Entry 5F8R (X-ray diffraction, 2.44 A resolution); this record covers chains A and C.

[Chain A]
Name: Adhesin binding fucosylated histo-blood group antigen, Adhesin
Organism: Helicobacter pylori
Reference sequence: chimeric construct of O52269, Q6DSZ5: residues 25-197 from O52269 (O52269_HELPX) positions 45-217 (UniProt number = residue number + 20); residues 198-206 from Q6DSZ5 positions 67-75 (UniProt number = residue number - 131); residues 207-460 from O52269 (O52269_HELPX) positions 227-480 (UniProt number = residue number + 20)
Amino-acid sequence (466 residues; row label = number of the first residue in the row):
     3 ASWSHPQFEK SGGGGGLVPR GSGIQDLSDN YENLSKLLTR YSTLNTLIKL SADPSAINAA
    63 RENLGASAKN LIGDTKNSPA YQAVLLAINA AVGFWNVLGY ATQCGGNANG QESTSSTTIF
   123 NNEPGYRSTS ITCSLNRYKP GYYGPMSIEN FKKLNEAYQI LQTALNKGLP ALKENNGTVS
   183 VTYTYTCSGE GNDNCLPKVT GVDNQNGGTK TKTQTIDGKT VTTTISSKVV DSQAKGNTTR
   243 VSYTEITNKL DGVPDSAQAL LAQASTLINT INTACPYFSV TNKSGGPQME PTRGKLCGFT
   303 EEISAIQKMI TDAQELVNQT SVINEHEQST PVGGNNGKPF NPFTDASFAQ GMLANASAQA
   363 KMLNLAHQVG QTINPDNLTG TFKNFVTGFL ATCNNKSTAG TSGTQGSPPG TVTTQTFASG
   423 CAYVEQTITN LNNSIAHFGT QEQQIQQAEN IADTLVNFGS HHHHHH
Disordered / not traced: 3-34, 218-219, 399-407, 463-468
Sequence notes: expression tag (3-24, 461-468)
Disulfides: Cys-106/Cys-135, Cys-189/Cys-197, Cys-277/Cys-299, Cys-395/Cys-423
From the paper describing this entry:
  - specificity-determining residues: Leu-198
  - specificity-determining residues: Asp-233, Ser-234 (proposed by the authors, not directly observed)
  - mutagenesis - C189A/C197A: abolished binding to Leb

[Chain C]
Name: Nanobody Nb-ER19
Organism: Lama glama
Notes: antibody fragment or engineered binder
Amino-acid sequence (120 residues; numbered 2 to 121; the number before each row is that of its first residue):
     2 QVQLQESGGG LVQPGGSLRL SCAASGSIFS GNVMGWYRQA PGKLREWVAA ITPQGVPNYA
    62 DSVKGRFTIS RDNAKNMLYL QMSSLKPEDT ALYYCNRLPN YRSWGQGTQV TVSSHHHHHH
Disordered / not traced: 2, 116-121
Disulfides: Cys-23/Cys-96

[How chain A and chain C interact]
Pairs across the interface - 41 pairs, chain A then chain C:
  Thr-45(A) with Gln-40(C); Leu-45(C)
  Thr-48(A) with Gly-43(C); Leu-45(C)
  Leu-52(A) with Leu-45(C), hydrophobic
  Leu-365(A) with Pro-100(C), hydrophobic
  Asn-366(A) with Pro-100(C)
  His-369(A) with Asn-33(C), hydrogen bond; Pro-100(C)
  Gln-373(A) with Ser-31(C); Gly-32(C), hydrogen bond (side chain-backbone); Asn-33(C), hydrogen bond
  Asn-376(A) with Gly-32(C)
  Asp-378(A) with Ser-31(C); Gly-32(C)
  Asn-379(A) with Ser-31(C), hydrogen bond
  Thr-431(A) with Gln-55(C), hydrogen bond
  Asn-434(A) with Val-34(C); Thr-53(C); Pro-54(C)
  Asn-435(A) with Thr-53(C)
  Ile-437(A) with Leu-99(C); Pro-100(C)
  Ala-438(A) with Val-34(C), hydrophobic; Ala-51(C); Asn-59(C), hydrogen bond (backbone-side chain)
  His-439(A) with Asn-59(C)
  Gly-441(A) with Trp-48(C); Leu-99(C)
  Thr-442(A) with Trp-48(C)
  Glu-444(A) with Tyr-38(C); Leu-99(C); Pro-100(C); Asn-101(C), hydrogen bond (side chain-backbone)
  Gln-445(A) with Tyr-38(C); Arg-46(C), hydrogen bond; Asn-101(C), hydrogen bond
  Gln-448(A) with Arg-46(C), hydrogen bond; Asn-101(C), hydrogen bond
  Gln-449(A) with Leu-45(C); Arg-46(C), hydrogen bond (side chain-backbone)
Other interface residues (no listed pair), chain A (23 interface residues in all): Leu-49
Other interface residues (no listed pair), chain C (20 interface residues in all): Lys-44, Arg-98

[Summary]
23 residues of chain A and 20 residues of chain C are in contact, with 12 hydrogen bonds. Among the polar
pairs are His-369(A)/Asn-33(C), Gln-373(A)/Gly-32(C) and Gln-373(A)/Asn-33(C). The paper reports that
C189A/C197A of chain A abolish binding to Leb; specificity determinants Leu-198(A), Asp-233(A) and Ser-234(A).
Here chain A is Adhesin binding fucosylated histo-blood group antigen, Adhesin (Helicobacter pylori) and chain
C is Nanobody Nb-ER19 (Lama glama). Entry 5F8R (Blood group antigen binding adhesin BabA of Helicobacter
pylori strain S831 in complex with blood group ...) was determined by X-ray diffraction together with 5F7L,
5F7M, 5F7N, 5F7W, 5F7Y, 5F8Q and 4 further entries from the same study.
